Entry 6IY2 (electron microscopy, 3.47 A resolution); this record covers chains C and I of the 11 polymer chains in the assembly.

[Chain C]
Protein: Histone H2A
Source organism: Xenopus laevis
Reference sequence: Q6AZJ8 (Q6AZJ8_XENLA); residues 9-121 here correspond to UniProt positions 10-122 (UniProt number = residue number + 1)
Sequence (113 residues; numbered 9 to 121; the number before each row is that of its first residue):
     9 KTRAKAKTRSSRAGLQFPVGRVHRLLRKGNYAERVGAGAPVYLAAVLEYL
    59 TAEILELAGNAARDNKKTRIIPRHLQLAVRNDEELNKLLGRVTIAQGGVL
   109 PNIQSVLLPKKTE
Disordered / not traced: 9-10

[Chain I]
Molecule: 147-nt DNA strand
Sequence (147 nucleotides; numbered 1 to 147; the number before each row is that of its first residue):
     1 ATCAAAACTGTGCCGCAGTCGGCCGACCTGAGGGTCGCCGGGGTCTGCGG
    51 GGGGACCCTCTGGAAAGTGAAGGATAAGTGACGAGCGGAGACGGGATGGC
   101 GAACAGACACAAACACACAAGAGGTGAATGTTAGGACTGTTGCAGAT

[Interface between chain C and chain I]
Pairs across the interface - 16 pairs, chain C then chain I:
  Arg29(C) - DA122(I)  sugar contact
  Arg29(C) - DG123(I)  salt bridge to the phosphate
  Arg35(C) - DA113(I)  salt bridge to the phosphate
  Arg35(C) - DC114(I)  salt bridge to the phosphate
  Arg42(C) - DA112(I)  sugar contact
  Arg42(C) - DA113(I)  phosphate contact
  Val43(C) - DA112(I)  sugar contact
  Val43(C) - DA113(I)  hydrogen bond to the phosphate
  Gly44(C) - DA112(I)  phosphate contact
  Ala45(C) - DA112(I)  phosphate contact
  Lys75(C) - DA133(I)  sugar contact
  Thr76(C) - DT132(I)  phosphate contact
  Thr76(C) - DA133(I)  hydrogen bond to the phosphate
  Arg77(C) - DT132(I)  sugar contact
  Arg77(C) - DA133(I)  phosphate contact
  Lys118(C) - DA70(I)  salt bridge to the phosphate
Also at the interface, not in a pair above, chain C (14 interface residues in all): Lys13, Ala14, Thr16, Glu41
Also at the interface, not in a pair above, chain I (11 interface residues in all): DA120, DG121, DG134

[Overview]
14 residues of chain C and 11 residues of chain I are in contact; the contacts include 2 hydrogen bonds and 4
salt bridges. Polar contacts include Val43(C)-DA113(I), Thr76(C)-DA133(I) and Arg29(C)-DG123(I).
Chain C is Histone H2A (Xenopus laevis) and chain I is a 147-nt DNA strand; the structure, Structure of
Snf2-MMTV-A nucleosome complex at shl2 in ADP state, was determined by electron microscopy, deposited together
with 5Z3U, 5Z3V, 5Z3L, 5Z3O and 6IY3.
